PDB entry 7LWA | X-ray diffraction, 2.85 A resolution | chains A and B

# Chain A
Molecule: Exonuclease V
Organism: Homo sapiens
Notes: EC 3.1.-.-
UniProt: Q9H790 (EXO5_HUMAN); numbering as in UniProt (aligned over 31-373)
Chain sequence (346 residues; numbered 28 to 373; the number before each row is that of its first residue):
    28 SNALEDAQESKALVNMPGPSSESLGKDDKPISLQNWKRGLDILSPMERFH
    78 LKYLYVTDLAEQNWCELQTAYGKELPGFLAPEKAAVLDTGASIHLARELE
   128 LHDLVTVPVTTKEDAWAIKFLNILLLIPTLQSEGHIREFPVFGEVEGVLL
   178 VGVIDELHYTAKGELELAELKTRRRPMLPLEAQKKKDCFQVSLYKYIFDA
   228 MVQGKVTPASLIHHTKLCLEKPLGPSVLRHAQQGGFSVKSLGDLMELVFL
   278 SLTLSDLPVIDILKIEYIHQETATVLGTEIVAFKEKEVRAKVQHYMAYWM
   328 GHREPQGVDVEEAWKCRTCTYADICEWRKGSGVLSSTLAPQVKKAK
Not modelled in the structure: 28-69, 105-134, 358-373
Construct notes: expression tag (28-30); engineered mutation Glu88 (Thr in Q9H790); variant Val172 (Gly in Q9H790)
Metal / ion sites: 4Fe-4S cluster Fe: Cys92, Cys343, Cys346, Cys352; Mg2+: Asp182, Glu196 (shared with DT1(B), DT2(B) of chain B)
Residues lining bound ligands: 4Fe-4S cluster (SF4): Cys92, Leu94, Gln95, Tyr98, Gly334, Val335, Lys342, Cys343, Cys346, Tyr348, Ala349, Cys352, Trp354, Arg355
What the authors report for this chain:
  - mutagenesis - E93L: decreased stability
  - mutagenesis - H121A, R124A, D182A, Y221F: abolished catalytic activity
  - mutagenesis - H121A (2- and 3-fold), R124A (3-fold), Q210A (4-fold), Y221F (6-fold): decreased binding to DNA
  - mutagenesis - Q210A: decreased catalytic activity
  - mutagenesis - E165A: unchanged catalytic activity
  - catalytic residues: Tyr221
  - mutagenesis - D182A: unchanged binding to DNA
  - mutagenesis - D182A: decreased growth
  - disease-associated variants - L151P: decreased catalytic activity (citing earlier work)

# Chain B
Molecule: 12-nt DNA strand
Sequence (12 nucleotides; each row starts with the number of its first residue; numbering starts at 0):
     0 TTTTTTTTTTTT
Not modelled in the structure: 3-11
Metal / ion sites: Mg2+: DT1, DT2 (shared with Asp182(A), Glu196(A) of chain A)

# Interface between chain A and chain B
Contacting residue pairs (17; chain A residue first):
  Tyr82(A) - DT0(B)  sugar contact
  Val83(A) - DT1(B)  hydrogen bond to the phosphate
  Thr84(A) - DT1(B)  hydrogen bond to the phosphate
  Thr84(A) - DT2(B)  base contact
  Glu88(A) - DT2(B)  base contact
  Lys146(A) - DT0(B)  salt bridge to the phosphate
  Val178(A) - DT0(B)  sugar contact
  Val178(A) - DT1(B)  phosphate contact
  Gly179(A) - DT1(B)  phosphate contact
  Val180(A) - DT0(B)  sugar contact
  Val180(A) - DT1(B)  phosphate contact
  Glu196(A) - DT2(B)  phosphate contact
  Leu197(A) - DT2(B)  phosphate contact
  Lys198(A) - DT2(B)  salt bridge to the phosphate
  Gln217(A) - DT1(B)  sugar contact
  Gln217(A) - DT2(B)  hydrogen bond to the phosphate
  Tyr221(A) - DT1(B)  hydrogen bond to the phosphate
Other interface residues (no listed pair), chain A (14 interface residues in all): Asp182

# Summary
Chain A and chain B form an interface of 14 and 3 residues respectively, with 4 hydrogen bonds and 2 salt
bridges. Polar contacts include Val83(A)-DT1(B), Thr84(A)-DT1(B) and Gln217(A)-DT2(B). The paper reports the
catalytic residue Tyr221(A); H121A, R124A and D182A of chain A, among others, abolish catalytic activity; 8
substitutions were tested in all.
Here chain A is Exonuclease V (Homo sapiens) and chain B is a 12-nt DNA strand. Entry 7LWA (Human Exonuclease
5 crystal structure (T88E) in complex with ssDNA and Mg) was determined by X-ray diffraction, deposited
together with 7LW7, 7LW8 and 7LW9.
